PDB entry 8V50 | X-ray diffraction, 2.65 A resolution | chains C and E of the 5 polymer chains in the assembly

# Chain C
Molecule: NP6 epitope H1N1
Chain sequence (9 residues; each row starts with the number of its first residue):
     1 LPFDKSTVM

# Chain E
Molecule: D1 TCR beta chain
Organism: Homo sapiens
Chain sequence (242 residues; numbered 3 to 256; 12 numbers in that range are skipped by the numbering (no residue carries them; nothing is unmodelled there); the number before each row is that of its first residue):
     3 GVSQSPRYKV AKRGQDVALR CDPISGH
    37 VSLFWYQQAL GQGPEFLTYF QN
    63 EAQLDKSGLP SDRFFAERP
    83 EGSVSTLKIQ RTQQEDSAVY LCASSPTGGQ ETQYFGPGTR LLVLEDLKNV FPPEVAVFEP
   143 SEAEISHTQK ATLVCLATGF YPDHVELSWW VNGKEVHSGV CTDPQPLKEQ PALNDSRYAL
   203 SSRLRVSATF WQNPRNHFRC QVQFYGLSEN DEWTQDRAKP VTQIVSAEAW GRAD
Disulfide bonds: C23-C104, C157-C222

# Chain C / chain E interface
Residue-residue contacts (11):
  D4(C) - Q112(E)
  K5(C) - G111(E)  hydrogen bond (side chain-backbone)
  K5(C) - Q112(E)  hydrogen bond (side chain-backbone)
  K5(C) - E113(E)
  S6(C) - T109(E)
  S6(C) - G110(E)
  S6(C) - G111(E)
  T7(C) - T109(E)
  T7(C) - E113(E)
  V8(C) - V37(E)  hydrophobic
  V8(C) - T109(E)  hydrogen bond (backbone-backbone)
Interface features reported in the paper:
  - specific contacts: V8(C)-V37(E), V8(C)-T109(E)

# In short
The interface between chain C and chain E involves 5 residues on one side and 6 on the other, with 3 hydrogen
bonds. Polar contacts include K5(C)-G111(E), K5(C)-Q112(E) and V8(C)-T109(E). The paper describes contacts
between V8(C) and V37(E) and V8(C) and T109(E).
Chain C is NP6 epitope H1N1 and chain E is D1 TCR beta chain (Homo sapiens); the structure, Crystal structure
of a HLA-B*35:01-NP6 with D1 TCR, was determined by X-ray diffraction together with 8V4Z, 8V51 and 8EMF from
the same study.
